3J6M - chain B; structure by electron microscopy, 9.00 A resolution (very low resolution: no residue pairs are listed; an interface is given only as per-side residue counts).

== Chain B ==
Name: Coxsackievirus and adenovirus receptor
From: Homo sapiens
UniProt: P78310 (CXAR_HUMAN); residues 23-146 here correspond to UniProt positions 21-144 (UniProt number = residue number - 2)
Chain sequence (124 residues; row label = number of the first residue in the row):
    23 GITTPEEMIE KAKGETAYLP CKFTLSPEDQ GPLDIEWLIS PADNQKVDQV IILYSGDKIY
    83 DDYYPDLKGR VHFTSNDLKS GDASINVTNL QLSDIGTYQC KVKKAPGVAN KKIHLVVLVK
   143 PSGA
Differences from the reference sequence: conflict Gly23 (Ser21 in P78310)
Swiss-Prot annotation at these positions:
  - glycosylation: Asn108 (N-linked (GlcNAc...) asparagine)
Cystine bridges: Cys43-Cys122

== Overview ==
Chain B is Coxsackievirus and adenovirus receptor (Homo sapiens); the structure, Kinetic and Structural
Analysis of Coxsackievirus B3 Receptor Interactions and Formation of the A-particle, was determined by
electron microscopy, deposited together with 3J6L, 3J6N and 3J6O.
